Entry 4UHY (X-ray diffraction, 3.20 A resolution); this record covers chains A and B of the 3 polymer chains in the assembly.

[Chain A (and B)]
Molecule: Bone morphogenetic protein 2
Organism: Homo sapiens
Notes: fragment: c-terminal domain signaling domain, residues 283-396; chain B of this document is another copy of the same molecule, construct and numbering; everything in this record applies to it too
UniProt: P12643 (BMP2_HUMAN); residues 283-396 here = UniProt positions 283-396
Amino-acid sequence (114 residues; each row starts with the number of its first residue):
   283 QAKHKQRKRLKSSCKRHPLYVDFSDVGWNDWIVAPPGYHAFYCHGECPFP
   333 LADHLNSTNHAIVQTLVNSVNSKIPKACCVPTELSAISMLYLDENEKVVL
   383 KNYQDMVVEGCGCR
Not modelled in the structure: 283-292 (chain B: 283-291)
Swiss-Prot annotation at these positions:
  - glycosylation: Asn-338 (N-linked (GlcNAc...) (high mannose) asparagine)
  - natural variant: Cys-329 to Arg-396 (deletion: In SSFSC1)
  - mutagenesis: Leu-333 (L333P: Complete loss of type I receptor binding)
Cystine bridges: Cys-296/Cys-361, Cys-325/Cys-393, Cys-329/Cys-395

[Chain A / chain B interface]
Pairs across the interface - 54 pairs, chain A then chain B:
  Leu-301(A) / Val-349(B)  hydrophobic
  Leu-301(A) / Ile-356(B)  hydrophobic
  Val-303(A) / Val-345(B)  hydrophobic
  Val-303(A) / Val-349(B)  hydrophobic
  Asp-307(A) / Val-352(B)
  Val-308(A) / Leu-348(B)  hydrophobic
  Val-308(A) / Val-349(B)  hydrophobic
  Trp-310(A) / Val-345(B)  hydrophobic
  Trp-310(A) / Leu-348(B)
  Tyr-320(A) / Val-345(B)
  Ala-322(A) / His-342(B)  hydrogen bond (backbone-side chain)
  Phe-323(A) / His-342(B)  hydrogen bond (backbone-side chain)
  Tyr-324(A) / Gln-346(B)
  Tyr-324(A) / Ile-356(B)  hydrophobic
  Tyr-324(A) / Pro-357(B)
  His-326(A) / Pro-357(B)
  Asn-341(A) / Gln-386(B)  hydrogen bond (side chain-backbone)
  Asn-341(A) / Asp-387(B)
  Asn-341(A) / Met-388(B)
  His-342(A) / Ala-322(B)  hydrogen bond (side chain-backbone)
  His-342(A) / Phe-323(B)  hydrogen bond (side chain-backbone)
  His-342(A) / Leu-366(B)
  His-342(A) / Asp-387(B)  hydrogen bond (backbone-backbone)
  His-342(A) / Met-388(B)
  His-342(A) / Val-390(B)
  Val-345(A) / Val-303(B)  hydrophobic
  Val-345(A) / Trp-310(B)  hydrophobic
  Val-345(A) / Tyr-320(B)
  Gln-346(A) / Tyr-324(B)
  Leu-348(A) / Val-308(B)  hydrophobic
  Leu-348(A) / Trp-310(B)
  Val-349(A) / Leu-301(B)  hydrophobic
  Val-349(A) / Val-303(B)  hydrophobic
  Val-352(A) / Asp-307(B)
  Ile-356(A) / Leu-301(B)  hydrophobic
  Ile-356(A) / Tyr-324(B)  hydrophobic
  Pro-357(A) / Tyr-324(B)
  Pro-357(A) / His-326(B)
  Cys-360(A) / Cys-360(B)  disulfide
  Cys-360(A) / Val-362(B)  hydrophobic
  Val-362(A) / Cys-360(B)  hydrophobic
  Val-362(A) / Val-362(B)  hydrophobic
  Val-362(A) / Arg-396(B)
  Pro-363(A) / Arg-396(B)
  Leu-366(A) / His-342(B)
  Gln-386(A) / Asn-341(B)  hydrogen bond (backbone-side chain)
  Asp-387(A) / Thr-340(B)
  Asp-387(A) / Asn-341(B)
  Asp-387(A) / His-342(B)  hydrogen bond (backbone-backbone)
  Met-388(A) / Asn-341(B)
  Met-388(A) / His-342(B)
  Val-390(A) / His-342(B)
  Arg-396(A) / Val-362(B)
  Arg-396(A) / Pro-363(B)
Other interface residues (no listed pair), chain A (33 interface residues in all): Cys-325, Thr-340, Ile-344, Tyr-385, Val-389
Other interface residues (no listed pair), chain B (32 interface residues in all): Cys-325, Ile-344, Val-389
Disulfides between the chains: Cys-360(A)/Cys-360(B)

[In short]
The interface between chain A and chain B involves 33 residues on one side and 32 on the other; the contacts
include 1 disulfide bond and 8 hydrogen bonds. Polar contacts include Ala-322(A)/His-342(B),
Phe-323(A)/His-342(B) and Asn-341(A)/Gln-386(B). From UniProt: one mutagenesis site on chain A.
Chain A and chain B are both Bone morphogenetic protein 2 (Homo sapiens); the structure, Crystal structure of
the human RGMA-BMP2 complex, was determined by X-ray diffraction (same publication as 4UI0, 4UI1 and 4UI2).
